Entry 6TVG (X-ray diffraction, 1.48 A resolution); this record covers chain A.

[Chain A]
Name: 5'-nucleotidase, ecto (CD73), isoform CRA_a
Source organism: Homo sapiens
Notes: EC 3.1.3.5
UniProt: Q53Z63 (Q53Z63_HUMAN); residue numbers follow UniProt; this construct covers 27-549
Amino-acid sequence (546 residues; numbered 4 to 549; the number before each row is that of its first residue):
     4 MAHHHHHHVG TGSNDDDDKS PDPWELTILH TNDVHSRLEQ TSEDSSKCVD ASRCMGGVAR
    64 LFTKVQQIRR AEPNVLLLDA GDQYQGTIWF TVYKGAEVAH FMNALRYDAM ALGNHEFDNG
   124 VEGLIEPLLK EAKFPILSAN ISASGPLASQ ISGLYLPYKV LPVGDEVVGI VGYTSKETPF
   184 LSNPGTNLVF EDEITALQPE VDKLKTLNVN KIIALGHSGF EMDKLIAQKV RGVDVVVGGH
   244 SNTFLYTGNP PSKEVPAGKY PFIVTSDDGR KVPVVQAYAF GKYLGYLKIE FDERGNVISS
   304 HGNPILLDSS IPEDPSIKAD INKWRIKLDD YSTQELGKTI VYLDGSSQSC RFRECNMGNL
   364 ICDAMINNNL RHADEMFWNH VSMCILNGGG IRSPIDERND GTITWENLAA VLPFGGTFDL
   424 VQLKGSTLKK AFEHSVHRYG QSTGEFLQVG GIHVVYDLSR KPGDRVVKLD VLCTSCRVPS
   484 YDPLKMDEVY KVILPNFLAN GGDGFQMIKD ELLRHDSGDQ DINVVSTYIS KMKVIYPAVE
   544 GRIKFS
Not modelled in the structure: 4-25
Differences from the reference sequence: initiating methionine (4); expression tag (5-26); conflict Asp53 (Asn in Q53Z63), Ser145 (Lys in Q53Z63), Ser147 (Lys in Q53Z63), Asp311 (Asn in Q53Z63), Asp333 (Asn in Q53Z63), Asp403 (Asn in Q53Z63), Ser478 (Lys in Q53Z63)
Disulfides: Cys51-Cys57, Cys353-Cys358, Cys365-Cys387, Cys476-Cys479
Ion coordination: Zn2+ site 1: Asp36, His38, Asp85; Zn2+ site 2: Asp85, Asn117, His220, His243; Ca2+: Asn213, Asp237, Gly298
Small-molecule neighbours: phosphomethylphosphonic acid adenosyl ester (AP2): Arg354, Asn390, Gly392, Gly393, Arg395, Phe417, Gly447, Phe500, Asp506

[Overview]
Chain A binds phosphomethylphosphonic acid adenosyl ester. Asp36, His38 and Asp85 form the Zn2+ site 1. Asp85,
Asn117, His220 and His243 form the Zn2+ site 2.
Chain A is 5'-nucleotidase, ecto (CD73), isoform CRA_a (Homo sapiens); the structure, Human CD73 (ecto
5'-nucleotidase) in complex with AMPCP in the open state, was determined by X-ray diffraction (same
publication as 6TVE, 6TVX, 6TW0, 6TWA and 6TWF).
